Entry 8JES (electron microscopy, 3.42 A resolution); this record covers chains A and B of the 4 polymer chains in the assembly.

Chain A (and B):
Protein: Teichoic acid D-alanyltransferase
From: Streptococcus thermophilus LMG 18311
Notes: EC 2.3.1.-; chain B of this document is another copy of the same molecule, construct and numbering; everything in this record applies to it too
UniProtKB: Q5M4V4 (DLTB_STRT2); residue numbers follow UniProt; this construct covers 1-415
Chain sequence (440 residues; row label = number of the first residue in the row; numbers below 1 keep their minus sign (Met-24 is residue -24)):
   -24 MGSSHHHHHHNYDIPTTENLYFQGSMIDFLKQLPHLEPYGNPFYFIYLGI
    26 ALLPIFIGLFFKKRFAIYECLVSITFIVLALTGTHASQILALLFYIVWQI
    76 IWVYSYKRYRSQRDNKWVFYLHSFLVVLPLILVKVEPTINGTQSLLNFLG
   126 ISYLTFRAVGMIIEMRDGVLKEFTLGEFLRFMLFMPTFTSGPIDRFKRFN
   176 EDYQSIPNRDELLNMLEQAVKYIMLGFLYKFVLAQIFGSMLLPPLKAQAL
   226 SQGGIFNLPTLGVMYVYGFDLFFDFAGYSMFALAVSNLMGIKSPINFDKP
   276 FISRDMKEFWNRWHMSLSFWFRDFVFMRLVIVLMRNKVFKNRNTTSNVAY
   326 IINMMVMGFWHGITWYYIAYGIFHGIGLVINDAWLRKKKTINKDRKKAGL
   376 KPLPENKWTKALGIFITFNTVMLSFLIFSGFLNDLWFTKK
Disordered / not traced: -24 to -2 (chain B: -24 to -4)
Differences from the reference sequence: initiating methionine (-24); expression tag (-23 to 0)
Residues lining bound ligands:
  - diacyl glycerol (DGA): Pro17, Phe18, Phe20, Ile21, Leu28, Leu191, Val195, Ile198, Met199, Phe202, Leu203, Leu263
  - phosphatidylglycerol (PGT; (1S)-2-{[{[(2R)-2,3-dihydroxypropyl]oxy}(hydroxy)phosphoryl]oxy}-1-[(palmitoyloxy)methyl]ethyl stearate), molecule 1: Leu28, Ile32, Phe35, Phe36, Arg184
  - phosphatidylglycerol (PGT), molecule 2: Lys91, Phe94, Tyr95, Ser98, Phe99, Val102, Leu105, Ile106, Lys109, Val110, Phe131, Val134, Ile138, Trp295, Phe296, Phe299, Val300, Arg303, Leu304, Arg310, Asn311, Val331, Phe334, Trp335, Ile338
Curated features (UniProtKB/Swiss-Prot):
  - active site: His336
  - mutagenesis: Val305 to Ile306 (Reduced binding to DltC), Val305 (V305D: Reduced binding to DltC)
What the authors report for this chain:
  - mutagenesis - I42R, L46R, M199A, L200R: decreased growth
  - catalytic residues: His289, His336 (citing earlier work)

Chain A / chain B interface:
Residue-residue contacts (13):
  Asp185(A) - Lys38(B)  salt bridge
  Leu188(A) - Lys38(B)
  Leu188(A) - Phe40(B)  hydrophobic
  Glu192(A) - Phe40(B)
  Glu192(A) - Ile42(B)
  Val195(A) - Ile42(B)  hydrophobic
  Val195(A) - Tyr43(B)  hydrophobic
  Val195(A) - Leu46(B)  hydrophobic
  Lys196(A) - Ile42(B)
  Met199(A) - Cys45(B)  hydrophobic
  Ser214(A) - Gln-2(B)
  Met215(A) - Gln-2(B)
  Met215(A) - Met1(B)  hydrophobic
Interface residues without a listed pair, chain A (12 interface residues in all): Phe18, Leu191, Phe206, Pro219
Interface residues without a listed pair, chain B (12 interface residues in all): Phe-3, Gly-1, Phe4, Pro9

Summary:
Chain A and chain B each contribute 12 residues to their interface, with 1 salt bridge. Its one salt-bridged
contact is Asp185(A)-Lys38(B). Chain A binds phosphatidylglycerol and diacyl glycerol. From the paper:
catalytic residues His289(A) and His336(A); I42R, L46R and M199A of chain A, among others, reduce growth.
Chain A and chain B are both Teichoic acid D-alanyltransferase (Streptococcus thermophilus LMG 18311); the
structure, Cryo-EM structure of DltB homo-tetramer, was determined by electron microscopy (same publication as
8JF2 and 8JEM).
